6STL - chain A; structure by X-ray diffraction, 1.30 A resolution.

== Chain A ==
Name: Taurine-binding periplasmic protein
From: Escherichia coli (strain K12)
UniProt: Q47537 (TAUA_ECOLI); residue numbers follow UniProt; this construct covers 22-319
Sequence (298 residues; row label = number of the first residue in the row):
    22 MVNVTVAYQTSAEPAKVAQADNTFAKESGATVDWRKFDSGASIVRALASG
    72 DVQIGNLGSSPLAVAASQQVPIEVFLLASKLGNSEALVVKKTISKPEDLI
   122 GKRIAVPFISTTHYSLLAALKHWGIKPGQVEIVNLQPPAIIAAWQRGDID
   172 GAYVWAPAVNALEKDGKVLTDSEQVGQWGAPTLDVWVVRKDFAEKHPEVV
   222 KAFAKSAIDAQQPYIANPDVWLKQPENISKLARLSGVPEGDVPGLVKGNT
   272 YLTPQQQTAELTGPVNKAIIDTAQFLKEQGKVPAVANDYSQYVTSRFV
Construct notes: conflict M22 (Ala in Q47537)
Small-molecule neighbours: 2-aminoethanesulfonic acid (TAU): Q30, S60, G61, L78, G79, P82, L102, E106, S131, T132, W176, D205
What the authors report for this chain:
  - binding site for 2-aminoethanesulfonic acid: Q30, G61, G79, E106, T132, D205
  - mutagenesis - Q30A (Kd 3.5 uM), T132A (Kd 20.6 uM), D205A (Kd 22.9 uM): decreased binding to 2-aminoethanesulfonic acid
  - mutagenesis - E106A: abolished binding to 2-aminoethanesulfonic acid
  - specificity-determining residues: D205

== Overview ==
Bound to chain A: 2-aminoethanesulfonic acid. From the paper: a binding site for 2-aminoethanesulfonic acid at
Q30, G61 and G79 among others; Q30A, T132A and D205A reduce binding to 2-aminoethanesulfonic acid.
Chain A is Taurine-binding periplasmic protein (Escherichia coli (strain K12)); the structure, Taurine ABC
transporter substrate binding protein TauA from E. coli in complex with taurine, was determined by X-ray
diffraction, deposited together with 6SSY, 6ST0 and 6ST1.
